Entry 5CGF (X-ray diffraction, 2.80 A resolution); this record covers chains B and C of the 28 polymer chains in the assembly.

Chain B:
Protein: Proteasome subunit alpha type-3
From: Saccharomyces cerevisiae (strain ATCC 204508 / S288c)
Notes: EC 3.4.25.1
UniProtKB: P23638 (PSA3_YEAST); residues 0-257 here correspond to UniProt positions 1-258 (UniProt number = residue number + 1)
Amino-acid sequence (258 residues; numbered 0 to 257; the number before each row is that of its first residue; numbering starts at 0):
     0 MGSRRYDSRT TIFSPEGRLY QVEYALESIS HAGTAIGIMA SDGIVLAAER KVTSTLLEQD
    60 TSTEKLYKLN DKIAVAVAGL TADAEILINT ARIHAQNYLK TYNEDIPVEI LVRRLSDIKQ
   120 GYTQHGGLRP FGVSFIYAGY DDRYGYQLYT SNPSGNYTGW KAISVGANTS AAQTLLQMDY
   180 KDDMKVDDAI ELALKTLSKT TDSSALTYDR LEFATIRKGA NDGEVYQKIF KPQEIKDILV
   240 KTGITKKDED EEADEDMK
Unresolved in the structure: 0, 245-257
Swiss-Prot annotation at these positions:
  - cross-link (Glycyl lysine isopeptide (Lys-Gly)): Lys99 (interchain with G-Cter in ubiquitin), Lys198 (interchain with G-Cter in ubiquitin), Lys230 (interchain with G-Cter in ubiquitin)

Chain C:
Protein: Proteasome subunit alpha type-4
From: Saccharomyces cerevisiae (strain ATCC 204508 / S288c)
Notes: EC 3.4.25.1
UniProtKB: P40303 (PSA4_YEAST); residues -1 to 252 here correspond to UniProt positions 1-254 (UniProt number = residue number + 2)
Amino-acid sequence (254 residues; row label = number of the first residue in the row; numbers below 1 keep their minus sign (Met-1 is residue -1)):
    -1 MSGYDRALSI FSPDGHIFQV EYALEAVKRG TCAVGVKGKN CVVLGCERRS TLKLQDTRIT
    59 PSKVSKIDSH VVLSFSGLNA DSRILIEKAR VEAQSHRLTL EDPVTVEYLT RYVAGVQQRY
   119 TQSGGVRPFG VSTLIAGFDP RDDEPKLYQT EPSGIYSSWS AQTIGRNSKT VREFLEKNYD
   179 RKEPPATVEE CVKLTVRSLL EVVQTGAKNI EITVVKPDSD IVALSSEEIN QYVTQIEQEK
   239 QEQQEQDKKK KSNH
Unresolved in the structure: -1 to 0, 241-252
Swiss-Prot annotation at these positions:
  - modified residue: Thr58 (Phosphothreonine)

Chain B / chain C interface:
Pairs across the interface (74):
  Arg3(B) with Arg4(C), hydrogen bond (backbone-side chain)
  Asp6(B) with Tyr2(C), hydrogen bond; Arg4(C), salt bridge
  Arg8(B) with Arg4(C)
  Thr10(B) with Leu6(C); Arg125(C)
  Ile11(B) with Leu6(C), hydrophobic; Gln17(C)
  Phe12(B) with Gln17(C); Tyr20(C), hydrophobic; Ala21(C), hydrophobic; Leu76(C), hydrophobic; Arg125(C); Pro126(C); Gly128(C)
  Ser13(B) with Tyr20(C)
  Pro14(B) with Tyr20(C), hydrophobic; Glu23(C)
  Glu15(B) with Glu23(C); Arg27(C), hydrogen bond (backbone-side chain)
  Gly16(B) with Tyr20(C); Glu23(C); Ala24(C); Arg27(C)
  Arg17(B) with Arg27(C)
  Leu18(B) with Arg125(C)
  Met38(B) with Asp54(C); Arg56(C)
  Arg112(B) with Arg81(C)
  Ser115(B) with Arg81(C), hydrogen bond (backbone-side chain)
  Asp116(B) with Arg81(C), salt bridge
  Gln119(B) with Ala78(C); Asp79(C); Ile82(C)
  Thr122(B) with Arg125(C), hydrogen bond (backbone-side chain)
  Gln123(B) with Tyr118(C); Gly123(C); Val124(C); Arg125(C), hydrogen bond (backbone-backbone); Phe127(C)
  His124(B) with Gly123(C); Val124(C)
  Gly125(B) with Tyr2(C); Gly123(C)
  Gly126(B) with Tyr2(C)
  Tyr143(B) with Arg56(C), hydrogen bond (backbone-side chain); Ile57(C), hydrophobic
  Tyr145(B) with Arg56(C), hydrogen bond (backbone-side chain)
  Gln146(B) with Ile57(C)
  Leu147(B) with Ile57(C)
  Tyr148(B) with Ile57(C)
  Ser153(B) with Ala78(C)
  Gly154(B) with Ala78(C); Arg81(C), hydrogen bond (backbone-side chain)
  Asn155(B) with Asn77(C); Ala78(C)
  Tyr156(B) with Pro59(C), hydrophobic; Arg81(C)
  Gly158(B) with Gln53(C); Asp54(C), hydrogen bond (backbone-backbone); Ile57(C); Thr58(C), hydrogen bond (backbone-side chain)
  Trp159(B) with Leu50(C), hydrophobic; Lys51(C); Leu52(C); Gln53(C); Asp54(C)
  Lys160(B) with Leu52(C), hydrogen bond (backbone-backbone); Gln53(C); Asp54(C)
  Ala161(B) with Leu52(C)
  Gln172(B) with Leu52(C)
  Leu175(B) with Leu52(C)
  Gln176(B) with Leu52(C)
Also at the interface, not in a pair above, chain B (41 interface residues in all): Glu108, Thr157, Tyr179

In short:
The interface between chain B and chain C involves 41 residues on one side and 31 on the other; the contacts
include 12 hydrogen bonds and 2 salt bridges. Polar contacts include Asp6(B)-Arg4(C), Asp116(B)-Arg81(C) and
Arg3(B)-Arg4(C).
Chain B is Proteasome subunit alpha type-3 and chain C is Proteasome subunit alpha type-4, both from
Saccharomyces cerevisiae (strain ATCC 204508 / S288c); the structure, Yeast 20S proteasome beta5-G48C mutant,
was determined by X-ray diffraction (same publication as 5CGH, 5CGG and 5CGI).
